3ABX - chain A; structure by X-ray diffraction, 1.40 A resolution.

Chain A:
Protein: Cellobiohydrolase
Organism: Coprinopsis cinerea
Notes: EC 3.2.1.91
Reference sequence: B7X9Z2 (B7X9Z2_COPCI); residues 1-384 here correspond to UniProt positions 20-403 (UniProt number = residue number + 19)
Sequence (395 residues; each row starts with the number of its first residue):
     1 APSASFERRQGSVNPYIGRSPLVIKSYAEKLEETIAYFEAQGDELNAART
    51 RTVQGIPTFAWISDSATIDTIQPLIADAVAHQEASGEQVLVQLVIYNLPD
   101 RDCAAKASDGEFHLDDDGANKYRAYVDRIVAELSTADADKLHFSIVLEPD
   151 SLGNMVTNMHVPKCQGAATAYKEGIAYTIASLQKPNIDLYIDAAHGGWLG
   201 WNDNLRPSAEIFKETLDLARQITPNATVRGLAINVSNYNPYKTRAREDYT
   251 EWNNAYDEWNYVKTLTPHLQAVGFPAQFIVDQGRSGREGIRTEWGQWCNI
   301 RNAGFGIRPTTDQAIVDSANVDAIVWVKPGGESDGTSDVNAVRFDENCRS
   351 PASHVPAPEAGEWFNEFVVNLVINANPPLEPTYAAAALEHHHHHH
Not modelled in the structure: 1-12, 385-395
Differences from the reference sequence: expression tag (385-395)
Disulfide bonds: Cys-103/Cys-164, Cys-298/Cys-348
Residues lining bound ligands:
  - p-nitrophenyl beta-D-cellotrioside (RCB; 4-nitrophenyl beta-D-glucopyranosyl-(1->4)-beta-D-glucopyranosyl-(1->4)-beta-D-glucopyranoside), molecule 1: Lys-30, Trp-61, Ser-63, Tyr-96, Arg-101, Pro-149, Asp-150, Val-235, Ser-236, Lys-328, Pro-329, Glu-332, Gly-361, Glu-362
  - p-nitrophenyl beta-D-cellotrioside (RCB), molecule 2: Thr-157, Asn-158, His-195, Gly-197, Trp-198, Trp-201, Asn-204, Asn-237, Trp-294, Gly-295

Overview:
Ligands of chain A: p-nitrophenyl beta-D-cellotrioside.
Chain A is Cellobiohydrolase (Coprinopsis cinerea); the structure, CcCel6C, a glycoside hydrolase family 6
enzyme, complexed with p-nitrophenyl beta-D-cellotrioside, was determined by X-ray diffraction, deposited
together with 3A9B and 3A64.
